PDB entry 4C1S | X-ray diffraction, 2.10 A resolution | chain A

[Chain A]
Molecule: Glycoside hydrolase family 76 mannosidase
Source organism: Bacteroides thetaiotaomicron VPI-5482
Notes: EC 3.2.1.101; fragment: enzymatic fragment, residues 155-525
UniProtKB: Q8A174 (Q8A174_BACTN); numbering as in UniProt (aligned over 155-525)
Amino-acid sequence (375 residues; each row starts with the number of its first residue):
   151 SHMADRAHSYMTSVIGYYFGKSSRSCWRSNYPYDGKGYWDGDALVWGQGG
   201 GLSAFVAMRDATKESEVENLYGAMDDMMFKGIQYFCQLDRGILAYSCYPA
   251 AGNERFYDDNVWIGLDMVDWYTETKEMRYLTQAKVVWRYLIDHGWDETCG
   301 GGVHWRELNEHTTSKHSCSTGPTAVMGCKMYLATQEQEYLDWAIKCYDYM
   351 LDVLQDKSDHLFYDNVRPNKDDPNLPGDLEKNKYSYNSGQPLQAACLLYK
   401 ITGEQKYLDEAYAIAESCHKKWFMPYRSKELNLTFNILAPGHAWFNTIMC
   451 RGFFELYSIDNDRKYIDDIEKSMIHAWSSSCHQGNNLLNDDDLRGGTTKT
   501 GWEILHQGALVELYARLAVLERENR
Construct notes: expression tag (151-154)
From the paper describing this entry:
  - catalytic residues: Asp258, Asp259 (proposed by the authors, not directly observed)

[Overview]
From the paper: catalytic residues Asp258 and Asp259.
Chain A is Glycoside hydrolase family 76 mannosidase (Bacteroides thetaiotaomicron VPI-5482); the structure,
Glycoside hydrolase family 76 (mannosidase) Bt3792 from Bacteroides thetaiotaomicron VPI-5482, was determined
by X-ray diffraction together with 4UTF and 4C1R from the same study.
